PDB entry 7DY3 | X-ray diffraction, 1.40 A resolution | chains B and C of the 4 polymer chains in the assembly

== Chain B ==
Name: Hemoglobin subunit beta
From: Homo sapiens
UniProt: P68871 (HBB_HUMAN); residues 1-146 here correspond to UniProt positions 2-147 (UniProt number = residue number + 1)
Sequence (146 residues; each row starts with the number of its first residue):
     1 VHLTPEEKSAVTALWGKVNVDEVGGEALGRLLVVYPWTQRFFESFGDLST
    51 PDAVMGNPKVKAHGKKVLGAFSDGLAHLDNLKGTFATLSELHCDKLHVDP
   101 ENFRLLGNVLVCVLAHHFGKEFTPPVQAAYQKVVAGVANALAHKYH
Metal / ion sites: heme Fe near His92 (its only coordinating residue here)
Small-molecule neighbours: heme (HEM): Leu31, Thr38, Phe41, Phe42, Ser44, Phe45, His63, Lys66, Val67, Ala70, Phe71, Phe85, Leu88, Leu91, His92, Leu96, Val98, Asn102, Phe103, Leu106, Val137, Leu141

== Chain C ==
Name: Hemoglobin subunit alpha
From: Homo sapiens
UniProt: P69905 (HBA_HUMAN); residues 1-141 here correspond to UniProt positions 2-142 (UniProt number = residue number + 1)
Sequence (141 residues; each row starts with the number of its first residue):
     1 VLSPADKTNVKAAWGKVGAHAGEYGAEALERMFLSFPTTKTYFPHFDLSH
    51 GSAQVKGHGKKVADALTNAVAHVDDMPNALSALSDLYAHKLRVDPVNFKL
   101 LSHCLLVTLAAHLPAEFTPAVHASLDKFLASVSTVLTSKYR
Construct notes: variant Tyr87 (His88 in P69905)
Metal / ion sites: heme Fe near Tyr87 (its only coordinating residue here)
Small-molecule neighbours: heme (HEM): Met32, Thr39, Tyr42, Phe43, His45, Phe46, His58, Lys61, Val62, Ala65, Leu66, Leu83, Leu86, Tyr87, Leu91, Val93, Asn97, Phe98, Leu101, Leu105, Val132, Leu136

== Interface between chain B and chain C ==
Residue-residue contacts - 26 pairs, chain B then chain C:
  Val34(B) - Arg141(C)  hydrogen bond (backbone-side chain)
  Tyr35(B) - Arg141(C)
  Pro36(B) - Tyr140(C)
  Pro36(B) - Arg141(C)
  Trp37(B) - Arg92(C)
  Trp37(B) - Asp94(C)
  Trp37(B) - Tyr140(C)  hydrophobic
  Trp37(B) - Arg141(C)
  Arg40(B) - Tyr42(C)
  Arg40(B) - Lys90(C)
  Arg40(B) - Leu91(C)
  Arg40(B) - Arg92(C)
  His97(B) - Thr41(C)
  His97(B) - Pro44(C)
  Val98(B) - Thr41(C)
  Asp99(B) - Thr41(C)
  Asp99(B) - Tyr42(C)  hydrogen bond
  Asp99(B) - Asp94(C)
  Asp99(B) - Asn97(C)  hydrogen bond
  Pro100(B) - Thr38(C)
  Glu101(B) - Asp94(C)
  Glu101(B) - Val96(C)
  Leu105(B) - Asp94(C)
  Tyr145(B) - Thr41(C)
  His146(B) - Pro37(C)
  His146(B) - Lys40(C)  hydrogen bond (backbone-side chain)
Other interface residues (no listed pair), chain B (14 interface residues in all): Gln39
Other interface residues (no listed pair), chain C (15 interface residues in all): Pro95

== Summary ==
14 residues of chain B face 15 of chain C across their interface; the contacts include 4 hydrogen bonds. Polar
contacts include Val34(B)-Arg141(C), Asp99(B)-Tyr42(C) and Asp99(B)-Asn97(C). Chain B binds heme. Chain C
binds heme.
Here chain B is Hemoglobin subunit beta and chain C is Hemoglobin subunit alpha, both from Homo sapiens. Entry
7DY3 (High resolution crystal structure of hemoglobin M Iwate) was determined by X-ray diffraction.
